PDB entry 8Z0K | electron microscopy, 2.51 A resolution | chains G and I of the 12 polymer chains in the assembly

== Chain G ==
Protein: type I-F CRISPR-associated protein Csy3
Source organism: Selenomonas sp
Sequence (325 residues; each row starts with the number of its first residue):
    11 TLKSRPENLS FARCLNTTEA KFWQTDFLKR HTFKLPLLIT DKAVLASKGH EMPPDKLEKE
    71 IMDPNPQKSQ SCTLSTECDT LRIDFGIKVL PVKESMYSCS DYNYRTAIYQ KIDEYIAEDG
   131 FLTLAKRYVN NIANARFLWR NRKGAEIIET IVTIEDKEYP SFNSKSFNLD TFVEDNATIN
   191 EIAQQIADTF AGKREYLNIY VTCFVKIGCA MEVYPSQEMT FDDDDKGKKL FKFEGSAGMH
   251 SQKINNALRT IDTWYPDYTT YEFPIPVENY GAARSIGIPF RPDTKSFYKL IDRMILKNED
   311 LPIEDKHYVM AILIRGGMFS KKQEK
Disordered / not traced: 233-235, 335

== Chain I ==
Molecule: 37-nt DNA strand
Source organism: Selenomonas sp
Sequence (37 nucleotides; row label = number of the first residue in the row; numbers below 1 keep their minus sign (DT-19 is residue -19)):
   -19 TGCTAAGCGC ACCTAATTTC CTGACGGCAA TCCGCAC

== Chain G / chain I interface ==
Pairs across the interface (22; chain G residue first):
  Glu17(G) - DC-8(I)  sugar contact
  Glu17(G) - DC-7(I)  sugar contact
  Asn18(G) - DC-8(I)  base contact
  Lys58(G) - DG-18(I)  phosphate contact
  Lys58(G) - DC-17(I)  salt bridge to the phosphate
  His60(G) - DT-16(I)  sugar contact
  His60(G) - DA-15(I)  sugar contact
  Asp73(G) - DG-18(I)  sugar contact
  Pro74(G) - DG-18(I)  sugar contact
  Asn75(G) - DC-17(I)  sugar contact
  Asn75(G) - DT-16(I)  base contact
  Pro76(G) - DG-18(I)  base contact
  Pro76(G) - DC-17(I)  base contact
  Gln77(G) - DC-17(I)  phosphate contact
  Gln77(G) - DT-16(I)  base contact
  Phe231(G) - DG-11(I)  base contact
  Met328(G) - DA-9(I)  base contact
  Met328(G) - DC-8(I)  base contact
  Ser330(G) - DC-8(I)  sugar contact
  Lys331(G) - DC-8(I)  sugar contact
  Lys332(G) - DC-8(I)  phosphate contact
  Lys332(G) - DC-7(I)  phosphate contact
Also at the interface, not in a pair above, chain G (17 interface residues in all): Leu55, Glu70, Lys236

== In short ==
Chain G and chain I form an interface of 17 and 8 residues respectively; the contacts include 1 salt bridge.
The salt-bridged pair is Lys58(G)-DC-17(I).
Chain G is type I-F CRISPR-associated protein Csy3 and chain I is a 37-nt DNA strand, both from Selenomonas
sp; the structure, Cryo-EM structure of Cas8-HNH system at full R-loop state, was determined by electron
microscopy together with 8Z0L, 8ZDY and 8ZNR from the same study.
